Entry 2E9X (X-ray diffraction, 2.30 A resolution); this record covers chains C and D of the 4 polymer chains in the assembly.

# Chain C
Protein: GINS complex subunit 3
Organism: Homo sapiens
Reference sequence: Q9BRX5 (Q9BRX5_HUMAN); residues 1001-1216 here correspond to UniProt positions 1-216 (UniProt number = residue number - 1000)
Chain sequence (219 residues; each row starts with the number of its first residue):
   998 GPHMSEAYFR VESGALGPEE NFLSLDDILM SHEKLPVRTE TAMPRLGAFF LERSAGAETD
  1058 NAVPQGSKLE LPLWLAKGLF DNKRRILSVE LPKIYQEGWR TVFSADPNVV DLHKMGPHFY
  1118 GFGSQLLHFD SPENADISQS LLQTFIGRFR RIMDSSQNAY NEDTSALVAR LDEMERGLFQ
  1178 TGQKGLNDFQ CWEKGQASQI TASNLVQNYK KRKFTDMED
Not modelled in the structure: 1048-1056, 1193-1216
Differences from the reference sequence: cloning artifact (998-1000)

# Chain D
Protein: GINS complex subunit 4
Organism: Homo sapiens
Reference sequence: Q9BRT9 (Q9BRT9_HUMAN); numbering as in UniProt (aligned over 1-223)
Chain sequence (223 residues; row label = number of the first residue in the row):
     1 MTEEVDFLGQ DSDGGSEEVV LTPAELIERL EQAWMNEKFA PELLESKPEI VECVMEQLEH
    61 MEENLRRAKR EDLKVSIHQM EMERIRYVLS SYLRCRLMKI EKFFPHVLEK EKTRPEGEPS
   121 SLSPEELAFA REFMANTESY LKNVALKHMP PNLQKVDLFR AVPKPDLDSY VFLRVRERQE
   181 NILVEPDTDE QRDYVIDLEK GSQHLIRYKT IAPLVASGAV QLI
Not modelled in the structure: 1-20, 65-70

# Interface between chain C and chain D
Pairs across the interface (6; chain C residue first):
  Phe1006(C) with Met98(D), hydrophobic; Lys102(D)
  Val1008(C) with Pro163(D), hydrophobic
  Asn1018(C) with Pro163(D)
  Phe1019(C) with Ala161(D)
  Leu1020(C) with Ala161(D)
Also at the interface, not in a pair above, chain C (6 interface residues in all): Glu1009
Also at the interface, not in a pair above, chain D (6 interface residues in all): Glu101, Val162

# In short
The chain C/chain D interface involves 6 residues from each chain.
Chain C is GINS complex subunit 3 and chain D is GINS complex subunit 4, both from Homo sapiens; the
structure, The crystal structure of human GINS core complex, was determined by X-ray diffraction.
